1FGY - chain A; structure by X-ray diffraction, 1.50 A resolution.

Chain A:
Molecule: GRP1
Source organism: Mus musculus
Notes: fragment: pleckstrin homology domain (residues 261 - 387)
UniProt: O08967 (CYH3_MOUSE); residue numbers follow UniProt; this construct covers 261-387
Sequence (127 residues; row label = number of the first residue in the row):
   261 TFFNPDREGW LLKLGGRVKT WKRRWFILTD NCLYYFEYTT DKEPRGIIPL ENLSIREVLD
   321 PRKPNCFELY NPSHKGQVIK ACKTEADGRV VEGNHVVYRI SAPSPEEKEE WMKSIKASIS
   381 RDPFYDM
Modified positions: Mse372 (selenomethionine; parent Met); Mse387 (selenomethionine; parent Met)
Sequence notes: conflict Leu319 (Glu in O08967); modified residue (372, 387)
Ligand contacts: inositol-(1,3,4,5)-tetrakisphosphate (4IP): Lys273, Leu274, Gly275, Gly276, Arg277, Val278, Thr280, Lys282, Arg284, Tyr295, Arg305, Lys343, Glu345, Asn354, His355
UniProt features mapped onto this chain:
  - binding site (a 1,2-diacyl-sn-glycero-3-phospho-(1D-myo-inositol-3,4,5-trisphosphate)): Lys273 to Thr280, Arg284, Tyr295, Arg305, Asn354
  - mutagenesis: Lys273 (K273A: Abolishes phosphatidylinositol 3,4,5-trisphosphate binding), Arg277 (R277A/G: Reduces phosphatidylinositol 3,4,5-trisphosphate binding), Thr280 (T280A/G: Reduces phosphatidylinositol 3,4,5-trisphosphate binding), Lys282 (K282A: Reduces phosphatidylinositol 3,4,5-trisphosphate binding), Arg284 (R284A: Abolishes phosphatidylinositol 3,4,5-trisphosphate binding), Tyr295 (Y295F: Reduces phosphatidylinositol 3,4,5-trisphosphate binding), Arg305 (R305A: Abolishes phosphatidylinositol 3,4,5-trisphosphate binding), Lys343 (K343A: Abolishes phosphatidylinositol 3,4,5-trisphosphate binding), Asn354 (N354A: Slightly reduces phosphatidylinositol 3,4,5-trisphosphate binding), His355 (H355A: Abolishes phosphatidylinositol 3,4,5-trisphosphate binding)

Overview:
Ligands of chain A: inositol-(1,3,4,5)-tetrakisphosphate. UniProt lists 12 residues binding
1,2-diacyl-sn-glycero-3-phospho-(1D-myo-inositol-3,4,5-trisphosphate) and 10 mutagenesis sites.
Chain A is GRP1 (Mus musculus); the structure, GRP1 ph domain with ins(1,3,4,5)p4, was determined by X-ray
diffraction together with 1FGZ from the same study.
